Entry 1FFS (X-ray diffraction, 2.40 A resolution); this record covers chains A and B.

== Chain A ==
Name: Chemotaxis protein chey
Source organism: Escherichia coli
Notes: EC 2.7.3.-
Reference sequence: P06143 (CHEY_ECOLI); residues 2-129 here correspond to UniProt positions 1-128 (UniProt number = residue number - 1)
Chain sequence (128 residues; each row starts with the number of its first residue):
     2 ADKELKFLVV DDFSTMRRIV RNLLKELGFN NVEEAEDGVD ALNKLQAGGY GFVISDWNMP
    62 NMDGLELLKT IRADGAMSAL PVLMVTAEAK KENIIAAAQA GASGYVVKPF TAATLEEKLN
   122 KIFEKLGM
Metal / ion sites: Mn2+: Asp13, Asp57, Asn59

== Chain B ==
Name: Chemotaxis protein chea
Source organism: Escherichia coli
Reference sequence: P07363 (CHEA_ECOLI); residue numbers follow UniProt; this construct covers 124-257
Chain sequence (134 residues; numbered 124 to 257; the number before each row is that of its first residue):
   124 RQLALEAKGE TPSAVTRLSV VAKSEPQDEQ SRSQSARRII LSRLKAGEVD LLEEELGHLT
   184 TLTDVVKGAD SLSAILPGDI AEDDITAVLC FVIEADQITF ETVEVSPKIS TPPVLKLAAE
   244 QAPTGRVERE KTTR
Disordered / not traced: 124-158, 227-257

== How chain A and chain B interact ==
Residue-residue contacts (27; chain A residue first):
  Ala90(A) - His181(B)
  Lys92(A) - His181(B)
  Lys92(A) - Leu182(B)
  Lys92(A) - Asp202(B)
  Ile95(A) - Val211(B)  hydrophobic
  Ile95(A) - Phe214(B)  hydrophobic
  Ile96(A) - Asp207(B)
  Ala99(A) - Ala210(B)
  Ala99(A) - Val211(B)
  Ala99(A) - Phe214(B)  hydrophobic
  Gln100(A) - Asp206(B)
  Gln100(A) - Asp207(B)  hydrogen bond
  Ala103(A) - Phe214(B)
  Ser104(A) - Phe214(B)
  Gly105(A) - Phe214(B)
  Tyr106(A) - Glu178(B)  hydrogen bond
  Tyr106(A) - His181(B)
  Tyr106(A) - Phe214(B)  hydrophobic
  Lys122(A) - Lys168(B)
  Lys122(A) - Phe214(B)
  Lys122(A) - Val215(B)  hydrogen bond (side chain-backbone)
  Glu125(A) - Lys168(B)  salt bridge
  Lys126(A) - Cys213(B)  hydrogen bond (side chain-backbone)
  Lys126(A) - Phe214(B)
  Lys126(A) - Val215(B)
  Lys126(A) - Ile216(B)  hydrogen bond (side chain-backbone)
  Lys126(A) - Glu217(B)  salt bridge
Other interface residues (no listed pair), chain A (14 interface residues in all): Ala98
Other interface residues (no listed pair), chain B (16 interface residues in all): Glu171, Ile203

== In short ==
Chain A and chain B form an interface of 14 and 16 residues respectively; the contacts include 5 hydrogen
bonds and 2 salt bridges. Polar contacts include Glu125(A)-Lys168(B), Lys126(A)-Glu217(B) and
Gln100(A)-Asp207(B). Asp13(A), Asp57(A) and Asn59(A) form the Mn2+ site.
Here chain A is Chemotaxis protein chey and chain B is Chemotaxis protein chea, both from Escherichia coli.
Entry 1FFS (Chey-binding domain of chea in complex with chey from crystals soaked in acetyl phosphate) was
determined by X-ray diffraction, deposited together with 1FFG.
